7QDG - chains A and C of the 3 polymer chains in the assembly; structure by electron microscopy, 3.40 A resolution.

# Chain A (and C)
Molecule: Spike glycoprotein, Fibritin
From: Severe acute respiratory syndrome coronavirus 2
Notes: engineered mutation(s): S:A222V + S:D614G; chain C of this document is another copy of the same molecule, construct and numbering; everything in this record applies to it too
Reference sequence: chimeric construct of P0DTC2, P10104: residues 15-1213 from P0DTC2 (SPIKE_SARS2) positions 15-1213 (same numbers); residues 1220-1248 from P10104 positions 458-486 (UniProt number = residue number - 762)
Sequence (1250 residues; row label = number of the first residue in the row; note: 3 numbers in that range are skipped by the numbering (no residue carries them; nothing is unmodelled there)):
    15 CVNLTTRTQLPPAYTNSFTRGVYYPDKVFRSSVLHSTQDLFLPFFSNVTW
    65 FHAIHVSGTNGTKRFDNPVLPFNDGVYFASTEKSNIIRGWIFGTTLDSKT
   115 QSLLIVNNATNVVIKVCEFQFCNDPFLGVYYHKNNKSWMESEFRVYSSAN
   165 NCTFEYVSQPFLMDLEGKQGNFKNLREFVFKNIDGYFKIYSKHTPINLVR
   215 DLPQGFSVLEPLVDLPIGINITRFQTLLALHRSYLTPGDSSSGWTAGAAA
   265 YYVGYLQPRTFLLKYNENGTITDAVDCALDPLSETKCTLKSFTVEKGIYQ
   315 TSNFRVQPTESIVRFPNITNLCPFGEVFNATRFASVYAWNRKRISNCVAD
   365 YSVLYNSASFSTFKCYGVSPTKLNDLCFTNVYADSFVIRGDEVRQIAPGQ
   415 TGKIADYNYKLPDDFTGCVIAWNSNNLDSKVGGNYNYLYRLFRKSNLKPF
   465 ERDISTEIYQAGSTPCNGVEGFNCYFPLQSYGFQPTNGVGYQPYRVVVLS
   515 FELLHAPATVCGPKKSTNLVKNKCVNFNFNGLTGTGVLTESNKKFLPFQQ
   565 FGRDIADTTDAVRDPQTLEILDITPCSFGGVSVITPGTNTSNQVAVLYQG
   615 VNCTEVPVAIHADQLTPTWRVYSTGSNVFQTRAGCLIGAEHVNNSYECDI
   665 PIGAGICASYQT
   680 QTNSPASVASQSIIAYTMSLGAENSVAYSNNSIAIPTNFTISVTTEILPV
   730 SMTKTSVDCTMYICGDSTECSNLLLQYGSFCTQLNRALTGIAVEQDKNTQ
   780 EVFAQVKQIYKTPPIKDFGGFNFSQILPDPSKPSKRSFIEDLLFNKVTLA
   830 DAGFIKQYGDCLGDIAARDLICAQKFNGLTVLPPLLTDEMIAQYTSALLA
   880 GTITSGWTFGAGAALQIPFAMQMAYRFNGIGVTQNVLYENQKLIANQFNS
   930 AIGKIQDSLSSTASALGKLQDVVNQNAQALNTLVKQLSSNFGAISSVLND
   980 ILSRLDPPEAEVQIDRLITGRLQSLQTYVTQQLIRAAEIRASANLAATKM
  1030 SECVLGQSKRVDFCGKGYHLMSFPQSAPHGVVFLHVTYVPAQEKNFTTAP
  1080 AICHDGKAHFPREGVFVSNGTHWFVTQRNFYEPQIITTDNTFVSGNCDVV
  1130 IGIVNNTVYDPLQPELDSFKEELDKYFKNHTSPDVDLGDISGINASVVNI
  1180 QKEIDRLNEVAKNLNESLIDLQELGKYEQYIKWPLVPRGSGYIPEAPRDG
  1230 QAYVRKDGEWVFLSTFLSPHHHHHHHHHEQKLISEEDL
Disordered / not traced: 71-75, 622-640, 680-688, 828-853, 1147-1267 (chain C: 71-75, 622-640, 680-688, 831-852, 1147-1267)
Cystine bridges: C15-C136, C131-C166, C291-C301, C336-C361, C379-C432, C391-C525, C480-C488, C538-C590, C617-C649, C662-C671, C738-C760, C743-C749, C1032-C1043, C1082-C1126
Covalently attached groups: N-acetylglucosamine (NAG) linked to N61, N165, N234, N282, N331, N343, N616, N709, N717, N801, N1074, N1098, N1134
Sequence notes: conflict V222 (Ala in P0DTC2), G614 (Asp in P0DTC2), A685 (Arg in P0DTC2), P986 (Lys in P0DTC2), P987 (Val in P0DTC2); linker (1214-1219); expression tag (1249-1267)
Swiss-Prot annotation at these positions:
  - region: N280 to C301 (Putative superantigen), R403 to D405 (Integrin-binding motif), N448 to F456 (Immunodominant HLA epitope recognized by the CD8+), S816 to Y837 (Fusion peptide 1), K835 to F855 (Fusion peptide 2), D1163 to E1202 (Heptad repeat 2)
  - site: R815, S816 (Cleavage)
  - glycosylation: N17 (N-linked (GlcNAc...) (complex) asparagine), N61 (N-linked (GlcNAc...) (hybrid) asparagine), N74 (N-linked (GlcNAc...) (complex) asparagine), N122 (N-linked (GlcNAc...) (hybrid) asparagine), N149 (N-linked (GlcNAc...) (complex) asparagine), N165 (N-linked (GlcNAc...) (complex) asparagine), N234 (N-linked (GlcNAc...) (high mannose) asparagine), N282 (N-linked (GlcNAc...) (complex) asparagine), T323 (O-linked (GalNAc) threonine), S325 (O-linked (HexNAc...) serine), N331 (N-linked (GlcNAc...) (complex) asparagine), N343 (N-linked (GlcNAc...) (complex) asparagine), N603 (N-linked (GlcNAc...) (hybrid) asparagine), N616 (N-linked (GlcNAc...) (complex) asparagine), N657 (N-linked (GlcNAc...) (complex) asparagine), T676 (O-linked (GlcNAc...) threonine), N709 (N-linked (GlcNAc...) (high mannose) asparagine), N717 (N-linked (GlcNAc...) (hybrid) asparagine), N801 (N-linked (GlcNAc...) (hybrid) asparagine), N1074 (N-linked (GlcNAc...) (hybrid) asparagine) and 5 more in UniProt

# Chain A / chain C interface
Contacting residue pairs - 149 pairs, chain A then chain C:
  Y38(A) with L560(C); F562(C), hydrophobic
  K41(A) with A520(C); P521(C); F562(C); Q563(C); Q564(C), hydrogen bond (backbone-backbone); F565(C)
  V42(A) with F565(C); R567(C)
  F43(A) with K557(C); K558(C); F559(C), hydrophobic; F565(C), hydrogen bond (backbone-backbone); G566(C); R567(C), hydrogen bond (backbone-backbone)
  R44(A) with R567(C); D571(C), salt bridge
  V47(A) with I569(C), hydrophobic
  H49(A) with D571(C)
  F168(A) with R357(C)
  G199(A) with Y396(C)
  Y200(A) with N394(C), hydrogen bond
  P225(A) with F562(C), hydrophobic
  P230(A) with R357(C)
  N370(A) with F456(C)
  G413(A) with P987(C)
  D737(A) with N317(C)
  M740(A) with R319(C), hydrogen bond; F592(C), hydrophobic
  D745(A) with R319(C), hydrogen bond (backbone-side chain)
  Q755(A) with S968(C), hydrogen bond (backbone-side chain); N969(C); F970(C)
  Y756(A) with Q965(C), hydrogen bond (backbone-side chain); S968(C), hydrogen bond (backbone-side chain); F970(C)
  G757(A) with S968(C)
  S758(A) with T961(C); Q965(C), hydrogen bond
  F759(A) with Q965(C); F970(C), hydrophobic; S1003(C)
  Q762(A) with T961(C)
  N764(A) with Q314(C), hydrogen bond
  R765(A) with Q957(C); T961(C)
  T768(A) with Q314(C), hydrogen bond
  K786(A) with G700(C); A701(C)
  Q787(A) with A701(C); N703(C), hydrogen bond
  I788(A) with L699(C), hydrophobic; A701(C), hydrogen bond (backbone-backbone); E702(C); N703(C)
  Y789(A) with N703(C)
  K790(A) with E702(C); S704(C), hydrogen bond (backbone-side chain)
  D796(A) with Y707(C), hydrogen bond (backbone-side chain)
  K854(A) with F592(C)
  F855(A) with D568(C); A570(C), hydrophobic
  N856(A) with F592(C)
  G857(A) with F592(C)
  L861(A) with Q613(C)
  P862(A) with A647(C), hydrophobic
  P863(A) with G667(C); A668(C), hydrogen bond (backbone-backbone)
  L864(A) with P665(C), hydrophobic; G667(C); A668(C); G669(C), hydrogen bond (backbone-backbone)
  L865(A) with M697(C), hydrophobic
  T866(A) with R646(C); A668(C); G669(C)
  M869(A) with G669(C); M697(C), hydrophobic; L699(C)
  Q872(A) with L699(C)
  Y873(A) with L699(C), hydrogen bond (side chain-backbone)
  T883(A) with V705(C); Y707(C)
  W886(A) with Y1047(C)
  A890(A) with G1046(C); Y1047(C), hydrophobic; V1068(C)
  L894(A) with A713(C); P715(C), hydrophobic; E1072(C)
  Q895(A) with A706(C); S711(C); I712(C); A713(C), hydrogen bond (backbone-backbone); N1074(C), hydrogen bond
  I896(A) with Y707(C); S711(C); I712(C), hydrophobic; R1107(C)
  P897(A) with Y707(C), hydrophobic; N709(C); S711(C)
  F898(A) with Y707(C), hydrogen bond (backbone-side chain)
  M900(A) with T1077(C), hydrogen bond; A1078(C); P1079(C), hydrophobic; V1094(C), hydrophobic; R1107(C)
  Y904(A) with R1107(C)
  T912(A) with F1121(C)
  Q913(A) with P1090(C)
  N914(A) with S1123(C), hydrogen bond
  Y917(A) with P1079(C); F1089(C), hydrophobic; V1129(C), hydrophobic
  E918(A) with S1123(C); V1128(C)
  Q920(A) with I1130(C)
  V963(A) with A570(C), hydrophobic
  D979(A) with L518(C)
  S982(A) with K386(C)
  R983(A) with G381(C); V382(C); S383(C), hydrogen bond (backbone-backbone); L390(C); L517(C)
  L984(A) with G381(C); S383(C)
  D985(A) with S383(C)
  D994(A) with R995(C), salt bridge
  Q1002(A) with Q1002(C), hydrogen bond
  Q1005(A) with T1006(C)
  T1009(A) with T1009(C)
  L1012(A) with Q1010(C); I1013(C), hydrophobic
  R1019(A) with E1017(C), salt bridge
  T1027(A) with R1039(C)
  S1030(A) with V1040(C), hydrogen bond (side chain-backbone); D1041(C), hydrogen bond
  E1031(A) with R1039(C), salt bridge; V1040(C)
  L1034(A) with V1040(C)
  G1035(A) with V1040(C)
  R1039(A) with R1039(C)
  E1111(A) with S1123(C), hydrogen bond
  L1141(A) with L1141(C), hydrophobic
  E1144(A) with L1141(C); Q1142(C)
Also at the interface, not in a pair above, chain A (96 interface residues in all): D40, S45, E224, N282, Q414, S735, A766, P792, F797, I882, G889, I973, N978, I1013
Also at the interface, not in a pair above, chain C (101 interface residues in all): T385, T430, T547, P589, I666, S708, G971, R1014, K1045, G1124, L1145

# Summary
The interface between chain A and chain C involves 96 residues on one side and 101 on the other; the contacts
include 29 hydrogen bonds and 4 salt bridges. Among the polar pairs are R44(A)-D571(C), D994(A)-R995(C) and
R1019(A)-E1017(C).
Both chains are Spike glycoprotein, Fibritin (Severe acute respiratory syndrome coronavirus 2). Entry 7QDG
(SARS-CoV-2 S protein S:A222V + S:D614G mutant 1-up) was determined by electron microscopy together with 7QDH
from the same study.
